PDB entry 3A6P | X-ray diffraction, 2.92 A resolution | chains A and C of the 5 polymer chains in the assembly

# Chain A
Protein: Exportin-5
From: Homo sapiens
Reference sequence: Q9HAV4 (XPO5_HUMAN); numbering as in UniProt (aligned over 1-1204)
Chain sequence (1204 residues; each row starts with the number of its first residue):
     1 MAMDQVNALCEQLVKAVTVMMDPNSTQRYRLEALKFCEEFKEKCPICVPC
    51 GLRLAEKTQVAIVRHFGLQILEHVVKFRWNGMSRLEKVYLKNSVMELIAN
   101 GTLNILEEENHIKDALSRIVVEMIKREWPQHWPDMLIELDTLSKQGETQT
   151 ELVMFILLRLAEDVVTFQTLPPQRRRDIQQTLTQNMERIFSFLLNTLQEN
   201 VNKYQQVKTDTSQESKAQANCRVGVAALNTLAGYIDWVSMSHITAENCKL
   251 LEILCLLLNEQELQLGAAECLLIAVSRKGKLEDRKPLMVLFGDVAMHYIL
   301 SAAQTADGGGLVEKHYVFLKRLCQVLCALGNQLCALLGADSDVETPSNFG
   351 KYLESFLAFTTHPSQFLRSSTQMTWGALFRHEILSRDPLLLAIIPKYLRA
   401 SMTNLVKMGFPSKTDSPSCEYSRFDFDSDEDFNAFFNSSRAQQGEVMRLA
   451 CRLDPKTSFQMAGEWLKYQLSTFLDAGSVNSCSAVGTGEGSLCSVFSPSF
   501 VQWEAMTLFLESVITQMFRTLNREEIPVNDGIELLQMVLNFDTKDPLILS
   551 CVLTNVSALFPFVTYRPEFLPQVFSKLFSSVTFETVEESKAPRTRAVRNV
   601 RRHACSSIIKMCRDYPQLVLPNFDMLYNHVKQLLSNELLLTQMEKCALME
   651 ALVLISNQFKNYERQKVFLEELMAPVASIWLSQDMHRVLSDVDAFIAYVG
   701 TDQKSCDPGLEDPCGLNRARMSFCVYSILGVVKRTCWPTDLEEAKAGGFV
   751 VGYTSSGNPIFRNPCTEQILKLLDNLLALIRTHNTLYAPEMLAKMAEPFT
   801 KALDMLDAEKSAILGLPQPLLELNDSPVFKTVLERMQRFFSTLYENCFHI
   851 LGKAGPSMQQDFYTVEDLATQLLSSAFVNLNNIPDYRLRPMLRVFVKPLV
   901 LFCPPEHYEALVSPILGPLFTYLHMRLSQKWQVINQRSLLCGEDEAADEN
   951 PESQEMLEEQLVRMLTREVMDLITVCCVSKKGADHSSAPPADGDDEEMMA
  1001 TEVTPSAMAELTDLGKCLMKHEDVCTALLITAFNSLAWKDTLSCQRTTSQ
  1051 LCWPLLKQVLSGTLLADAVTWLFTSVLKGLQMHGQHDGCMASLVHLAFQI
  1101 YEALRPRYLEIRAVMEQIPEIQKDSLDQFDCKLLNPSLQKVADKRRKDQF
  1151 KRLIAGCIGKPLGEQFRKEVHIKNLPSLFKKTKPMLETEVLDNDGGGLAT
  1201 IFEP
Disordered / not traced: 1, 474-490, 705-706, 938-951, 980-1009, 1137-1204
Cystine bridges: Cys1044-Cys1089
UniProt features mapped onto this chain:
  - region: Thr641, Gln642 (Pre-miRNA binding)
  - site (Pre-miRNA binding): Ala441, Arg448, Arg718, Gln1045
  - modified residue: Ala2 (N-acetylalanine), Lys396 (N6-acetyllysine), Ser826 (Phosphoserine)
Reported in the primary citation:
  - binding site for pre-microRNA: Arg602
  - binding site for pre-microRNA: Arg602

# Chain C
Protein: GTP-binding nuclear protein Ran
From: Canis lupus familiaris
Reference sequence: P62825 (RAN_CANFA); residues 1-216 here = UniProt positions 1-216
Chain sequence (216 residues; each row starts with the number of its first residue):
     1 MAAQGEPQVQFKLVLVGDGGTGKTTFVKRHLTGEFEKKYVATLGVEVHPL
    51 VFHTNRGPIKFNVWDTAGQEKFGGLRDGYYIQAQCAIIMFDVTSRVTYKN
   101 VPNWHRDLVRVCENIPIVLCGNKVDIKDRKVKAKSIVFHRKKNLQYYDIS
   151 AKSNYNFEKPFLWLARKLIGDPNLEFVAMPALAPPEVVMDPALAAQYEHD
   201 LEVAQTTALPDEDDDL
Disordered / not traced: 1-6, 177-216
Metal / ion sites: Mg2+: Thr24, Thr42 (together with GTP)
Residues lining bound ligands: GTP (guanosine-5'-triphosphate): Gly17, Asp18, Gly19, Gly20, Thr21, Gly22, Lys23, Thr24, Thr25, Phe35, Glu36, Lys37, Lys38, Tyr39, Val40, Ala41, Thr42, Ala67, Gly68, Gln69, Asn122, Lys123, Asp125, Ile126, Ser150, Ala151, Lys152
UniProt features mapped onto this chain:
  - region: Lys37 to Val45 (Switch-I), Gly68 to Gln84 (Switch-II), Asp211 to Leu216 (Interaction with RANBP1)
  - binding site (GTP): Asp18 to Thr25, Glu36 to Thr42, Gly68, Asn122 to Asp125, Ser150 to Lys152
  - site: Gln69 (Essential for GTP hydrolysis)
  - modified residue: Ala2 (N-acetylalanine), Thr24 (Phosphothreonine), Lys37 (N6-acetyllysine), Lys60 (N6-acetyllysine), Lys71 (N6-acetyllysine), Lys99 (N6-acetyllysine), Lys134 (N6-acetyllysine), Lys159 (N6-acetyllysine)
  - cross-link (Glycyl lysine isopeptide (Lys-Gly)): Lys71 (interchain with G-Cter in SUMO2), Lys152 (interchain with G-Cter in SUMO2)

# Interface between chain A and chain C
Contacting residue pairs - 51 pairs, chain A then chain C:
  Val17(A) with Leu75(C), hydrophobic
  Met20(A) with Gly74(C); Leu75(C), hydrophobic; Tyr79(C)
  Met21(A) with Trp64(C); Gly78(C); Tyr79(C), hydrophobic
  Pro23(A) with Val47(C)
  Gln27(A) with Glu46(C)
  Arg30(A) with Val45(C); Glu46(C), salt bridge
  Leu34(A) with Gly74(C)
  His65(A) with Asp77(C); Gly78(C); Ile81(C)
  Gln69(A) with Gly74(C); Leu75(C), hydrogen bond (side chain-backbone)
  Phe77(A) with Lys71(C)
  Asn110(A) with Arg110(C), hydrogen bond (side chain-backbone); Val111(C); Glu113(C)
  His111(A) with Ile81(C); Val111(C)
  Asp114(A) with Asp77(C); Arg110(C); Val111(C)
  Arg118(A) with Asp77(C), salt bridge; Asp107(C), salt bridge
  Phe155(A) with Arg110(C)
  Leu158(A) with Arg110(C)
  Arg159(A) with Arg106(C); Asp107(C), salt bridge; Arg110(C)
  Glu162(A) with Arg106(C), salt bridge; Arg110(C), salt bridge
  Asp163(A) with Arg106(C), salt bridge
  Phe167(A) with Pro102(C); Asn103(C); Arg106(C)
  Arg222(A) with Glu113(C), salt bridge
  Glu313(A) with Lys167(C), salt bridge
  Arg321(A) with Asn143(C)
  Arg423(A) with Pro172(C); Asn173(C)
  Asp427(A) with Gln145(C); Tyr147(C), hydrogen bond; Lys159(C), salt bridge; Trp163(C)
  Arg937(A) with Lys127(C)
  Gln1085(A) with Arg95(C); Lys130(C)
Interface residues without a listed pair, chain A (35 interface residues in all): Leu31, Lys41, Ile62, Phe66, Thr169, Gln324, Phe424, Asp431
Interface residues without a listed pair, chain C (33 interface residues in all): Leu43, Gly44, Arg76, Arg166

# Summary
35 residues of chain A and 33 residues of chain C are in contact; the contacts include 3 hydrogen bonds and 10
salt bridges. Among the polar pairs are Arg30(A)-Glu46(C), Arg118(A)-Asp77(C) and Arg118(A)-Asp107(C). Bound
to chain C: GTP. UniProt lists 23 GTP-binding residues on chain C. From the paper: a binding site for
pre-microRNA at Arg602(A).
Chain A is Exportin-5 (Homo sapiens) and chain C is GTP-binding nuclear protein Ran (Canis lupus familiaris);
the structure, Crystal structure of Exportin-5:RanGTP:pre-miRNA complex, was determined by X-ray diffraction.
